PDB entry 7NPR | electron microscopy, 3.82 A resolution | chains C5 and D3 of the 27 polymer chains in the assembly

[Chain C5]
Protein: ESX-5 secretion system protein EccC5
Source organism: Mycobacterium tuberculosis (strain ATCC 25618 / H37Rv)
UniProtKB: P9WNA5 (ECCC5_MYCTU); numbering as in UniProt (aligned over 1-1391)
Chain sequence (1391 residues; row label = number of the first residue in the row):
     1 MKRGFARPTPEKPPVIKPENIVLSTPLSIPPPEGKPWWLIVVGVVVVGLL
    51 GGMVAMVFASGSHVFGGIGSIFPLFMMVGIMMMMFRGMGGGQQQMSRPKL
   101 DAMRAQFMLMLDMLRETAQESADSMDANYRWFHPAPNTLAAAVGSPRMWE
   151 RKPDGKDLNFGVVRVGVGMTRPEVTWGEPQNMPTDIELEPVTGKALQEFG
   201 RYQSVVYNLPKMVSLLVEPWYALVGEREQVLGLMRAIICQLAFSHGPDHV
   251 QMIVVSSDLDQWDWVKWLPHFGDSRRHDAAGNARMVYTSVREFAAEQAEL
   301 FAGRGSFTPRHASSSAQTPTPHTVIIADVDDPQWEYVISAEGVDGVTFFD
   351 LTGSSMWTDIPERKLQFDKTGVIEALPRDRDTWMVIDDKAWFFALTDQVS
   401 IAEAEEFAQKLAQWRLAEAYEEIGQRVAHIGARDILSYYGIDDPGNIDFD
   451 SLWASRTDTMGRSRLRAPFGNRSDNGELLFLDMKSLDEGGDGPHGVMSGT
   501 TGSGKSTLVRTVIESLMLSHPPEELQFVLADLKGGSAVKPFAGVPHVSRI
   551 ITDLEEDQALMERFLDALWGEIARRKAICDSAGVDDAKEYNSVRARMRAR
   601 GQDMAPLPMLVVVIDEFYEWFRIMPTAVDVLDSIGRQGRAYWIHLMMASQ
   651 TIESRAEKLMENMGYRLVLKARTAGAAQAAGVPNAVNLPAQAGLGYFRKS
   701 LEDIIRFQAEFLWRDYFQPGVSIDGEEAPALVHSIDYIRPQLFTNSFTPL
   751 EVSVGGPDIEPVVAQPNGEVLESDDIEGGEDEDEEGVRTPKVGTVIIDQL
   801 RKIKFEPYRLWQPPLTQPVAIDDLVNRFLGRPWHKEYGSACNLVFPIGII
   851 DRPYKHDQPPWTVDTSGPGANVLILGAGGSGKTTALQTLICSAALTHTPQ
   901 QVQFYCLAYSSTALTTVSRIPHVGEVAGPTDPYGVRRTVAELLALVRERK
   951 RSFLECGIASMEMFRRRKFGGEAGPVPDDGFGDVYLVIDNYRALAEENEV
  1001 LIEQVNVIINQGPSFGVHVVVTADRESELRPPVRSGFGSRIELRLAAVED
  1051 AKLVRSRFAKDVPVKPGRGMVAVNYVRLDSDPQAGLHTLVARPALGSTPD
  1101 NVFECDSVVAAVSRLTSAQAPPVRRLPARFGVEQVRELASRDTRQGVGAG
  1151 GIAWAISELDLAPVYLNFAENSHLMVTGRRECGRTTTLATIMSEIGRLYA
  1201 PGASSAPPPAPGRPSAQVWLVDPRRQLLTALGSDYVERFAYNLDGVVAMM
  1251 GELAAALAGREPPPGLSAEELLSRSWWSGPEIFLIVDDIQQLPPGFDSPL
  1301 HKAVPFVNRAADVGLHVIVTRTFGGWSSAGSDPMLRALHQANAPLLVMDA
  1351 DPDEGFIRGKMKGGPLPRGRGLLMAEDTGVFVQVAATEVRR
Unresolved in the structure: 275-284, 417-1391
Curated features (UniProtKB/Swiss-Prot):
  - binding site (ATP): G499 to S506, G876 to T883, G1178 to T1185

[Chain D3]
Protein: ESX-5 secretion system protein EccD5
Source organism: Mycobacterium tuberculosis (strain ATCC 25618 / H37Rv)
UniProtKB: P9WNP9 (ECCD5_MYCTU); numbering as in UniProt (aligned over 1-503)
Chain sequence (503 residues; numbered 1 to 503; the number before each row is that of its first residue):
     1 MTAVADAPQADIEGVASPQAVVVGVMAGEGVQIGVLLDANAPVSVMTDPL
    51 LKVVNSRLRELGEAPLEATGRGRWALCLVDGAPLRATQSLTEQDVYDGDR
   101 LWIRFIADTERRSQVIEHISTAVASDLSKRFARIDPIVAVQVGASMVATG
   151 VVLATGVLGWWRWHHNTWLTTIYTAVIGVLVLAVAMLLLMRAKTDADRRV
   201 ADIMLMSAIMPVTVAAAAAPPGPVGSPQAVLGFGVLTVAAALALRFTGRR
   251 LGIYTTIVIIGALTMLAALARMVAATSAVTLLSSLLLICVVAYHAAPALS
   301 RRLAGIRLPVFPSATSRWVFEARPDLPTTVVVSGGSAPVLEGPSSVRDVL
   351 LQAERARSFLSGLLTGLGVMVVVCMTSLCDPHTGQRWLPLILAGFTSGFL
   401 LLRGRSYVDRWQSITLAGTAVIIAAAVCVRYALELSSPLAVSIVAAILVL
   451 LPAAGMAAAAHVPHTIYSPLFRKFVEWIEYLCLMPIFPLALWLMNVYAAI
   501 RYR
Unresolved in the structure: 1-18

[How chain C5 and chain D3 interact]
Pairs across the interface (36; chain C5 residue first):
  M1(C5) - A20(D3)  hydrogen bond (backbone-backbone)
  M1(C5) - V21(D3)  hydrophobic
  M1(C5) - T91(D3)
  M1(C5) - V95(D3)
  M1(C5) - Y96(D3)
  M1(C5) - D97(D3)  hydrogen bond (backbone-backbone)
  K2(C5) - D97(D3)  salt bridge
  R3(C5) - Y96(D3)
  L23(C5) - F320(D3)  hydrophobic
  V167(C5) - L340(D3)  hydrophobic
  M169(C5) - P327(D3)
  E178(C5) - F320(D3)
  M182(C5) - W318(D3)  hydrogen bond
  P183(C5) - W318(D3)
  T184(C5) - R317(D3)  hydrogen bond
  D185(C5) - R317(D3)  salt bridge
  L188(C5) - W318(D3)  hydrophobic
  P190(C5) - F311(D3)  hydrophobic
  Q197(C5) - W318(D3)
  G200(C5) - F320(D3)
  R201(C5) - D325(D3)  salt bridge
  Y202(C5) - D325(D3)  hydrogen bond
  S204(C5) - E321(D3)
  Y207(C5) - D325(D3)  hydrogen bond (side chain-backbone)
  Y207(C5) - P327(D3)  hydrophobic
  Y207(C5) - P343(D3)
  N208(C5) - L340(D3)
  W267(C5) - V22(D3)  hydrophobic
  W267(C5) - V23(D3)
  W267(C5) - G98(D3)
  W391(C5) - R323(D3)
  E406(C5) - R100(D3)  salt bridge
  Q409(C5) - G98(D3)
  Q409(C5) - R100(D3)
  A412(C5) - D97(D3)
  Q413(C5) - D97(D3)
Also at the interface, not in a pair above, chain C5 (32 interface residues in all): V191, K194, V205, K266, F392, L395
Also at the interface, not in a pair above, chain D3 (34 interface residues in all): G24, A39, L90, D99, V310, P312, V319, P324, L326, T329, P338, V339, S345, V346

[Summary]
32 residues of chain C5 face 34 of chain D3 across their interface; the contacts include 6 hydrogen bonds and
4 salt bridges. Among the polar pairs are K2(C5)-D97(D3), D185(C5)-R317(D3) and R201(C5)-D325(D3). UniProt
lists 24 ATP-binding residues on chain C5.
Chain C5 is ESX-5 secretion system protein EccC5 and chain D3 is ESX-5 secretion system protein EccD5, both
from Mycobacterium tuberculosis (strain ATCC 25618 / H37Rv); the structure, Structure of an intact ESX-5 inner
membrane complex, Composite C3 model, was determined by electron microscopy (same publication as 7NP7, 7NPU,
7NPV, 7NPS and 7NPT).
